PDB entry 5KCF | X-ray diffraction, 2.07 A resolution | chains A and D of the 4 polymer chains in the assembly

[Chain A]
Molecule: Estrogen receptor
From: Homo sapiens
Notes: fragment: ligand-binding domain
UniProt: P03372 (ESR1_HUMAN), isoform P03372-3; residues 298-554 here correspond to UniProt positions 125-381 (UniProt number = residue number - 173)
Sequence (257 residues; row label = number of the first residue in the row):
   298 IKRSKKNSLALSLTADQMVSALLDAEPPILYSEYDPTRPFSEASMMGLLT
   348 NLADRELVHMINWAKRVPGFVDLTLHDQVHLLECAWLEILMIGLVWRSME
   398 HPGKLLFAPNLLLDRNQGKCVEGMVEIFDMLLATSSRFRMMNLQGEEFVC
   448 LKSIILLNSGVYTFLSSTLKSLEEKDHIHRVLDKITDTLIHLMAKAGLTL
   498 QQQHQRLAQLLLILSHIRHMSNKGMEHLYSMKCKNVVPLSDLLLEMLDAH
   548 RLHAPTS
Not modelled in the structure: 298-302, 461-471, 550-554
Sequence notes: engineered mutation Ser537 (Tyr364 in P03372)
Ligand contacts: OB5 ((1R,2S,4R)-N-ethyl-5,6-bis(4-hydroxyphenyl)-N-(4-methoxyphenyl)-7-oxabicyclo[2.2.1]hept-5-ene-2-sulfonamide): Met343, Leu346, Thr347, Leu349, Ala350, Glu353, Leu387, Met388, Leu391, Arg394, Phe404, Val418, Met421, Ile424, Phe425, Leu428, Gly521, Leu525, Leu540
Reported in the primary citation:
  - binding site for the ligand OB4: Thr347, Leu525
  - mutagenesis - Y537S: increased stability (citing earlier work)

[Chain D]
Molecule: NCOA2
Notes: fragment: Nuclear receptor-interacting peptide
Sequence (14 residues; row label = number of the first residue in the row):
   686 KHKILHRLLQDSSS
Not modelled in the structure: 686, 697-699

[Interface between chain A and chain D]
Residue-residue contacts (21):
  Ile358(A) - Leu690(D)  hydrophobic
  Ile358(A) - Leu693(D)  hydrophobic
  Ile358(A) - Leu694(D)  hydrophobic
  Lys362(A) - Leu693(D)
  Lys362(A) - Leu694(D)
  Lys362(A) - Asp696(D)  salt bridge
  Leu372(A) - His691(D)
  Leu372(A) - Leu694(D)  hydrophobic
  His373(A) - His691(D)  hydrogen bond
  Gln375(A) - Leu694(D)
  Val376(A) - Leu690(D)
  Val376(A) - His691(D)
  Val376(A) - Leu694(D)  hydrophobic
  Leu379(A) - Leu694(D)  hydrophobic
  Glu380(A) - Lys688(D)  salt bridge
  Glu380(A) - Leu690(D)
  Asp538(A) - Ile689(D)
  Leu539(A) - Ile689(D)
  Glu542(A) - Lys688(D)
  Glu542(A) - Ile689(D)  hydrogen bond (side chain-backbone)
  Met543(A) - Leu690(D)  hydrophobic
Other interface residues (no listed pair), chain A (13 interface residues in all): Phe367
Other interface residues (no listed pair), chain D (9 interface residues in all): His687, Gln695

[Summary]
Chain A and chain D form an interface of 13 and 9 residues respectively; the contacts include 2 hydrogen bonds
and 2 salt bridges. Polar pairs include Lys362(A)-Asp696(D), Glu380(A)-Lys688(D) and His373(A)-His691(D).
Bound to chain A: compound OB5. The paper reports a binding site for the ligand OB4 at Thr347(A) and
Leu525(A); Y537S of chain A increases stability.
Chain A is Estrogen receptor (Homo sapiens) and chain D is NCOA2; the structure, Crystal Structure of the
ER-alpha Ligand-binding Domain (Y537S) in Complex with an N-ethyl, 4-methoxybenzyl OBHS-N derivative, was
determined by X-ray diffraction together with 5KCC, 5KCD, 5KCE, 5KCT, 5KCU, 5KCW and 5KD9 from the same study.
